6CSP - chain A; structure by X-ray diffraction, 1.24 A resolution.

== Chain A ==
Protein: Hdac6 protein
From: Danio rerio
UniProtKB: A7YT55 (A7YT55_DANRE); residues 440-798 here correspond to UniProt positions 288-646 (UniProt number = residue number - 152)
Amino-acid sequence (364 residues; numbered 435 to 798; the number before each row is that of its first residue):
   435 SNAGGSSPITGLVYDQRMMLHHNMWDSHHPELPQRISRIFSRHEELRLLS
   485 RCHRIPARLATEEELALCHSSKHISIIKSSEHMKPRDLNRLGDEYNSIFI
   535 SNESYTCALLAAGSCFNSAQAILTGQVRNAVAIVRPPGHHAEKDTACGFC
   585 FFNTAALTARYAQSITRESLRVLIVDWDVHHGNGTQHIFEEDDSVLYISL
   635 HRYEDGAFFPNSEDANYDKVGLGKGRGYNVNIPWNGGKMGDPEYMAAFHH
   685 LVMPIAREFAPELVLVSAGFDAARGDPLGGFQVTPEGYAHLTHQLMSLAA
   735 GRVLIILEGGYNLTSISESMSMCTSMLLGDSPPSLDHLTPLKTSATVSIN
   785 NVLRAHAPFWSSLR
Disordered / not traced: 435-442
Differences from the reference sequence: expression tag (435-439)
Metal / ion sites: K+ site 1: Asp610, Asp612, His614, Ser633, Leu634; Zn2+: Asp612, His614, Asp705 (together with N-hydroxycyclohex-1-ene-1-carboxamide); K+ site 2: Phe623, Asp626, Val629, Tyr662
Residues lining bound ligands: N-hydroxycyclohex-1-ene-1-carboxamide (FBM): Ser531, His573, His574, Gly582, Phe583, Asp612, His614, Phe643, Asp705, Leu712, Gly743, Tyr745
What the authors report for this chain:
  - binding site for N-hydroxycyclohex-1-ene-1-carboxamide: His573, His574, Phe583, Phe643, Tyr745

== Summary ==
Ligands of chain A: N-hydroxycyclohex-1-ene-1-carboxamide. Asp610, Asp612, His614, Ser633 and Leu634
coordinate K+ site 1. Asp612, His614 and Asp705 coordinate Zn2+. From the paper: a binding site for
N-hydroxycyclohex-1-ene-1-carboxamide at His573, His574 and Phe583 among others.
Chain A is Hdac6 protein (Danio rerio); the structure, Crystal structure of Danio rerio histone deacetylase 6
catalytic domain 2 in complex with cyclohexenylhydroxamate, was determined by X-ray diffraction, deposited
together with 6CSQ, 6CSR and 6CSS.
